5IK2 - chains D and G of the 8 polymer chains in the assembly; structure by X-ray diffraction, 2.60 A resolution.

== Chain D ==
Molecule: ATP synthase subunit beta
Organism: Caldalkalibacillus thermarum TA2.A1
Notes: EC 3.6.3.14
UniProt: F5LA72 (F5LA72_9BACI); residue numbers follow UniProt; this construct covers 1-462
Sequence (462 residues; numbered 1 to 462; the number before each row is that of its first residue):
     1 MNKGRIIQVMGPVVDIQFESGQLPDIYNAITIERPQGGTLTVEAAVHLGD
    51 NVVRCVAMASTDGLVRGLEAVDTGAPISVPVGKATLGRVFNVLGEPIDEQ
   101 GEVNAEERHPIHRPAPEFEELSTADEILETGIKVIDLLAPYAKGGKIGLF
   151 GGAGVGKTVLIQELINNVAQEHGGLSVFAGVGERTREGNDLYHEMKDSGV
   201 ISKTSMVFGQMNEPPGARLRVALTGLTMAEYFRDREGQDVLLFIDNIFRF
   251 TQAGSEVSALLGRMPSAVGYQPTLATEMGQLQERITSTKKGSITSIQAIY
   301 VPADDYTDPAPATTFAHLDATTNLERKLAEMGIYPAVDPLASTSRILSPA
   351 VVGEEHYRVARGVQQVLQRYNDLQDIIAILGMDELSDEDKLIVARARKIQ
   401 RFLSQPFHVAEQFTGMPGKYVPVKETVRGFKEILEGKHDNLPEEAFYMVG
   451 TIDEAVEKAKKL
Unresolved in the structure: 1
Ion coordination: Mg2+: T158 (together with ADP)
Ligand contacts: ADP (adenosine-5'-diphosphate): G152, A153, G154, V155, G156, K157, T158, V159, E187, Y334, P335, F407, A410, F413, T414
What the authors report for this chain:
  - Mg2+ coordination: T158
  - binding site for phosphate ion: K157, R184, D245, N246, R249

== Chain G ==
Molecule: ATP synthase gamma chain
Organism: Caldalkalibacillus thermarum TA2.A1
UniProt: F5LA73 (F5LA73_9BACI); residues 2-286 here = UniProt positions 2-286
Sequence (285 residues; each row starts with the number of its first residue):
     2 QGMREIKRRIRSVKNTRQITKAMKMVAAAKLRRAQETAENARPYADKIKE
    52 VISSIAAGTKDFSHPMLEARPVKKTGYMVITSDRGLAGPYNANILRLVSK
   102 TIEERHQSKDEYVIFAVGRKGRDFFKKRGYPVVEEVTGISDTPSLTEIQD
   152 IAQSAIGMFADETFDKLTIFYNEFVSPIVQRPVEKQLLPLTSEEVLDGPV
   202 SAYEYEPDSESVLEVLLPKYAETLIYSALLDAKASEFGARMTAMGNATDN
   252 ATEMLETLTLQFNRARQAAITQEIAEIVAGANALR

== Chain D / chain G interface ==
Pairs across the interface (22; chain D residue first):
  A259(D) - L285(G)
  R263(D) - L285(G)
  M264(D) - L285(G)  hydrophobic
  P265(D) - I278(G)
  P265(D) - G281(G)
  P265(D) - A282(G)
  S266(D) - I278(G)
  D305(D) - R5(G)  salt bridge
  T307(D) - R5(G)
  K327(D) - R9(G)
  D372(D) - R12(G)  salt bridge
  D375(D) - R12(G)
  D375(D) - S13(G)
  D375(D) - N16(G)  hydrogen bond
  D375(D) - T17(G)
  I379(D) - T17(G)
  L380(D) - I20(G)  hydrophobic
  L380(D) - T21(G)
  L380(D) - L87(G)
  E384(D) - M24(G)
  E384(D) - R85(G)  salt bridge
  E384(D) - L87(G)
Also at the interface, not in a pair above, chain D (17 interface residues in all): G262, A267, Y306, I376
Also at the interface, not in a pair above, chain G (17 interface residues in all): G86, M245

== Summary ==
The chain D/chain G interface involves 17 residues from each chain, with 1 hydrogen bond and 3 salt bridges.
Polar pairs include D305(D)-R5(G), D372(D)-R12(G) and E384(D)-R85(G). Ligands of chain D: ADP. From the paper:
a binding site for phosphate ion at K157(D), R184(D) and D245(D) among others; Mg2+ coordination by T158(D).
Here chain D is ATP synthase subunit beta and chain G is ATP synthase gamma chain, both from
Caldalkalibacillus thermarum TA2.A1. Entry 5IK2 (Caldalaklibacillus thermarum F1-ATPase (epsilon mutant)) was
determined by X-ray diffraction together with 5HKK from the same study.
